PDB entry 4FQV | X-ray diffraction, 5.75 A resolution (low resolution: residue-level contacts below are approximate; hydrogen-bond / salt-bridge calls are withheld) | chains F and I of the 12 polymer chains in the assembly

Chain F:
Protein: Hemagglutinin HA2
Organism: Influenza A virus
UniProtKB: Q6VMK1 (Q6VMK1_9INFA); residues 1-176 here correspond to UniProt positions 349-524 (UniProt number = residue number + 348)
Chain sequence (176 residues; numbered 1 to 176; the number before each row is that of its first residue):
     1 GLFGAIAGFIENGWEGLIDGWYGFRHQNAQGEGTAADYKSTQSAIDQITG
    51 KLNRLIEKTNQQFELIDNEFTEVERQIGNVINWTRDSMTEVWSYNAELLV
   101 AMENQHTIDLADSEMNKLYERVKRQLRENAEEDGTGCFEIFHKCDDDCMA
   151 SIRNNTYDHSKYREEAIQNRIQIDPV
Unresolved in the structure: 170-176
Disulfide bonds: Cys144-Cys148

Chain I:
Protein: Antibody CR9114 heavy chain
Organism: Homo sapiens
Notes: fragment: Fab; antibody fragment or engineered binder
Chain sequence (224 residues; each row starts with the number of its first residue; a row labelled like 82A-82C holds insertion residues (82A, then the next letters in order)):
     1 QVQLVQSGAEVKKPGSSVKVSCKSSGGTSNNYAISWVRQAPGQGLDWMGG
    51 IS
   52A P
    53 IFGSTAYAQKFQGRVTISADIFSNTAYMEL
82A-82C NSL
    83 TSEDTAVYFCARHGNYYY
100A-100D YSGM
   101 DVWGQGTTVTVSSASTKGPSVFPLAPSSKSTSGGTAALGCLVKDYFPEPV
   151 TVSWNSGALTSGVHTFPAVLQSSGLYSLSSVVTVPSSSLGTQTYICNVNH
   201 KPSNTKVDKRVEPKSC
Unresolved in the structure: 127-132, 214-216
Disulfide bonds: Cys22-Cys92, Cys140-Cys196

Chain F / chain I interface:
Residue-residue contacts (28):
  Ile18(F) - Phe54(I)
  Asp19(F) - Phe54(I)
  Asp19(F) - Tyr98(I)
  Asp19(F) - Tyr99(I)
  Asp19(F) - Tyr100A(I)
  Gly20(F) - Phe54(I)
  Gly20(F) - Tyr98(I)
  Trp21(F) - Phe54(I)
  Asp37(F) - Tyr98(I)
  Tyr38(F) - Gly96(I)
  Tyr38(F) - Asn97(I)
  Tyr38(F) - Tyr98(I)
  Thr41(F) - Tyr98(I)
  Gln42(F) - Asn31(I)
  Gln42(F) - Asn97(I)
  Gln42(F) - Tyr98(I)
  Ile45(F) - Ile53(I)
  Ile45(F) - Phe54(I)
  Asp46(F) - Asn31(I)
  Ile48(F) - Ile53(I)
  Thr49(F) - Thr28(I)
  Thr49(F) - Asn30(I)
  Thr49(F) - Asn31(I)
  Thr49(F) - Ile53(I)
  Leu52(F) - Ile53(I)
  Leu52(F) - Ile73(I)
  Asn53(F) - Thr28(I)
  Ile56(F) - Phe74(I)
Other interface residues (no listed pair), chain F (16 interface residues in all): Ala36
Other interface residues (no listed pair), chain I (13 interface residues in all): Asn76

In short:
The interface between chain F and chain I involves 16 residues on one side and 13 on the other.
Here chain F is Hemagglutinin HA2 (Influenza A virus) and chain I is Antibody CR9114 heavy chain (Homo
sapiens). Entry 4FQV (Crystal structure of broadly neutralizing antibody CR9114 bound to H7 influenza
hemagglutinin) was determined by X-ray diffraction together with 4FQH, 4FQI, 4FQJ, 4FQK, 4FQM and 4FQY from
the same study.
